Entry 6YO0 (electron microscopy, 2.90 A resolution); this record covers chains D1 and i1 of the 12 polymer chains in the assembly.

[Chain D1]
Name: ATP synthase subunit beta
Source organism: Tetrahymena thermophila
Reference sequence: I7LZV1 (I7LZV1_TETTS); residues 1-497 here = UniProt positions 1-497
Amino-acid sequence (497 residues; row label = number of the first residue in the row):
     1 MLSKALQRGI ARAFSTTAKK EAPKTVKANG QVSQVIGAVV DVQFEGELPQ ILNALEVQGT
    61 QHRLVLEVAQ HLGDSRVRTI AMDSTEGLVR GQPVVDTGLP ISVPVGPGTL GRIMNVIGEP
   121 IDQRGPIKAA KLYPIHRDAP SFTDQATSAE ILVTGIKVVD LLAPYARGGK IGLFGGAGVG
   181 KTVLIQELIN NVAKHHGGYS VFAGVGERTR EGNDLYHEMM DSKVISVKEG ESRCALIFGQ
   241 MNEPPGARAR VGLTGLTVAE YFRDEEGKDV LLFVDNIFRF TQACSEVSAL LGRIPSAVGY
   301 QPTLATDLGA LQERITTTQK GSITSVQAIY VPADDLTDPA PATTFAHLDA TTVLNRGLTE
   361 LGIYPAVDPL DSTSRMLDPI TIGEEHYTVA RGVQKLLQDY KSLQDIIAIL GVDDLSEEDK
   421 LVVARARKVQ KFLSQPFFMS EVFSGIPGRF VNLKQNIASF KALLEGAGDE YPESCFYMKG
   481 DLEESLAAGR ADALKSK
Not modelled in the structure: 1-26, 497
Metal / ion sites: Mg2+: Thr182, Glu207 (together with ADP)
Residues lining bound ligands:
  - ADP (adenosine-5'-diphosphate): Gly176, Ala177, Gly178, Val179, Gly180, Lys181, Thr182, Val183, Glu207, Arg208, Glu211, Tyr364, Phe437, Ser440, Phe443
  - ATP (adenosine-5'-triphosphate): Thr373, Ser374, Tyr387, Arg391

[Chain i1]
Name: Inhibitor of F1 (IF1)
Source organism: Tetrahymena thermophila
Reference sequence: I7M7C0 (I7M7C0_TETTS); residue numbers follow UniProt; this construct covers 1-108
Amino-acid sequence (108 residues; numbered 1 to 108; the number before each row is that of its first residue):
     1 MNRSVNIAKN LIQTYRAMSV QSRFAFSTRE EEWLDKRTKS QEKVYFDQED RKAMKRLLEK
    61 LNTTSKFVED SEYLAPQNLE VENILKRYHI NYTQALIDEL VDWKTGKN
Not modelled in the structure: 1-27, 64-108

[How chain D1 and chain i1 interact]
Pairs across the interface (31; chain D1 residue first):
  Leu361(D1) with Lys39(i1)
  Tyr400(D1) with Glu42(i1), hydrogen bond
  Gln404(D1) with Thr38(i1), hydrogen bond (backbone-side chain)
  Ile407(D1) with Gln41(i1); Glu42(i1)
  Ala408(D1) with Leu34(i1), hydrophobic; Arg37(i1), hydrogen bond (backbone-side chain); Thr38(i1); Gln41(i1), hydrogen bond (backbone-side chain)
  Ile409(D1) with Trp33(i1), hydrophobic; Arg37(i1)
  Gly411(D1) with Gln41(i1)
  Val412(D1) with Tyr45(i1), hydrophobic
  Lys420(D1) with Tyr45(i1)
  Val423(D1) with Phe46(i1), hydrophobic
  Ala424(D1) with Phe46(i1), hydrophobic
  Arg427(D1) with Glu42(i1), salt bridge; Phe46(i1)
  Glu470(D1) with Ala53(i1); Leu57(i1); Lys60(i1), salt bridge
  Pro472(D1) with Asp50(i1); Met54(i1), hydrophobic
  Glu473(D1) with Phe46(i1); Asp50(i1), hydrogen bond (backbone-side chain)
  Gly489(D1) with Met54(i1)
  Arg490(D1) with Leu61(i1)
  Asp492(D1) with Met54(i1)
  Ala493(D1) with Met54(i1); Leu57(i1), hydrophobic
  Leu494(D1) with Leu61(i1), hydrophobic
Interface residues without a listed pair, chain D1 (23 interface residues in all): Leu410, Tyr471, Ser496
Interface residues without a listed pair, chain i1 (17 interface residues in all): Leu58, Asn62

[In short]
23 residues of chain D1 and 17 residues of chain i1 are in contact; the contacts include 5 hydrogen bonds and
2 salt bridges. Polar pairs include Arg427(D1)-Glu42(i1), Glu470(D1)-Lys60(i1) and Tyr400(D1)-Glu42(i1). Bound
to chain D1: ATP and ADP. Thr182(D1) and Glu207(D1) coordinate Mg2+.
Here chain D1 is ATP synthase subunit beta and chain i1 is Inhibitor of F1 (IF1), both from Tetrahymena
thermophila. Entry 6YO0 (Cryo-EM structure of Tetrahymena thermophila mitochondrial ATP synthase -
F1/peripheral stalk) was determined by electron microscopy, deposited together with 6YNV, 6YNW, 6YNX, 6YNY and
6YNZ.
